PDB entry 7SL1 | electron microscopy, 3.40 A resolution | chains A and B of the 6 polymer chains in the assembly

== Chain A (and B) ==
Protein: Insulin receptor
Source organism: Mus musculus
Notes: EC 2.7.10.1; chain B of this document is another copy of the same molecule, construct and numbering; everything in this record applies to it too
Reference sequence: P15208 (INSR_MOUSE); residues -26 to 1345 here correspond to UniProt positions 1-1372 (UniProt number = residue number + 27)
Chain sequence (1372 residues; numbered -26 to 1345; the number before each row is that of its first residue; numbers below 1 keep their minus sign (Met-26 is residue -26)):
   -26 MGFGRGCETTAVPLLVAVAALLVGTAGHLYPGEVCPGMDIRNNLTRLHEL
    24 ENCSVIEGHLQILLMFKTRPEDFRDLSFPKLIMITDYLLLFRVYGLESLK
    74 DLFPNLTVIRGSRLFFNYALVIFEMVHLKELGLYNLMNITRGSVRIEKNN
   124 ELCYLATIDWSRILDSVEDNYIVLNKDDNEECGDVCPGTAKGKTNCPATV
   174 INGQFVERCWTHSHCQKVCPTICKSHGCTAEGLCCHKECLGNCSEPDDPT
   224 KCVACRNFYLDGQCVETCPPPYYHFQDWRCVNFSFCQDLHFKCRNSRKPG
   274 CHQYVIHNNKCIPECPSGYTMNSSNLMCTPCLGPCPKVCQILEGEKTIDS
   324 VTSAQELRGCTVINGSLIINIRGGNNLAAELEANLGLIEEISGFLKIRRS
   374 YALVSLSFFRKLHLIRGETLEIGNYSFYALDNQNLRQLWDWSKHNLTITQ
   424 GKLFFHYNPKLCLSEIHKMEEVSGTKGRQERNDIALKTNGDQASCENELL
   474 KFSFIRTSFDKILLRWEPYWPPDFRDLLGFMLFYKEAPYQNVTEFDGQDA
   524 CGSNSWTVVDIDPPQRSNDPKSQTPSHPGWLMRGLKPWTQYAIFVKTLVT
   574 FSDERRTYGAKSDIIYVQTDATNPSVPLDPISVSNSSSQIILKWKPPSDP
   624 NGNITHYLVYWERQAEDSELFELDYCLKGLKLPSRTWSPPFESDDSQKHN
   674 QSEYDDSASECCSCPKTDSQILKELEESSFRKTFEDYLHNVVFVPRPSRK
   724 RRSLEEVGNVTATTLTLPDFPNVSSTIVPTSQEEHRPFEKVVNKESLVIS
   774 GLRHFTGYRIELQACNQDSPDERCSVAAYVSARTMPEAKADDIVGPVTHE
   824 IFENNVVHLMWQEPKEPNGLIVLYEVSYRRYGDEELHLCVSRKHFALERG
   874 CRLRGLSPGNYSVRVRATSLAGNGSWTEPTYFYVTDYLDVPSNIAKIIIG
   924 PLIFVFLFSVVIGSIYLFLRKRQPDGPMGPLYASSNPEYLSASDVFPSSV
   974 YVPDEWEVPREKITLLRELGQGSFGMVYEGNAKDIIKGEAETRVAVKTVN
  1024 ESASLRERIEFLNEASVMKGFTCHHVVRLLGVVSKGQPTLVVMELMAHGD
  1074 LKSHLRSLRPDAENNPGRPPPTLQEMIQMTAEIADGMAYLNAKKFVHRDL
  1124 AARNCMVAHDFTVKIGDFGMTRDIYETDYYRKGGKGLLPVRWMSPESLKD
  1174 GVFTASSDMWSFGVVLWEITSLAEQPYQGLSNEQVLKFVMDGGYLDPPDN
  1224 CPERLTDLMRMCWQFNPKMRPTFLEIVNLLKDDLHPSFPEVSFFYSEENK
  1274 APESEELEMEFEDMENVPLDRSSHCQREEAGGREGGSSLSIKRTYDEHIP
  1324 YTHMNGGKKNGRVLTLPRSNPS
Not modelled in the structure: -26 to 0, 174-176, 519-527, 540-548, 660-690, 714-757, 910-1345
Cystine bridges: Cys8-Cys26, Cys126-Cys155, Cys159-Cys182, Cys169-Cys188, Cys192-Cys201, Cys196-Cys207, Cys208-Cys216, Cys212-Cys225, Cys228-Cys237, Cys241-Cys253, Cys259-Cys284, Cys266-Cys274, Cys288-Cys301, Cys304-Cys308, Cys312-Cys333, Cys435-Cys468, Cys649-Cys862, Cys788-Cys797
Curated features (UniProtKB/Swiss-Prot):
  - region: Glu708 to Phe716 (Insulin-binding), Asn959 to Tyr962 (Important for interaction with IRS1, SHC1 and STAT5B), Tyr1324 to Met1327 (PIK3R1 binding)
  - active site: Asp1122 (Proton donor/acceptor)
  - binding site (ATP): Ser996, Lys1020, Glu1067 to Asp1073, Arg1126, Asn1127, Asp1140
  - site: Phe39 (Insulin-binding)
  - modified residue: Ser373 (Phosphoserine), Tyr374 (Phosphotyrosine), Ser380 (Phosphoserine), Tyr962 (Phosphotyrosine), Cys1046 (S-nitrosocysteine), Tyr1148 (Phosphotyrosine), Tyr1152 (Phosphotyrosine), Tyr1153 (Phosphotyrosine), Tyr1318 (Phosphotyrosine), Tyr1324 (Phosphotyrosine)
  - glycosylation (N-linked (GlcNAc...) asparagine): Asn16, Asn25, Asn78, Asn111, Asn215, Asn255, Asn295, Asn337, Asn397, Asn418, Asn514, Asn608, Asn626, Asn673, Asn732, Asn745, Asn883, Asn896
  - cross-link: Lys1042 (Glycyl lysine isopeptide (Lys-Gly) (interchain with G-Cter in ubiquitin))

== How chain A and chain B interact ==
Residue-residue contacts (127):
  Arg14(A) - Tyr710(B)
  Gln34(A) - Tyr710(B)  hydrogen bond
  Leu36(A) - Tyr710(B)  hydrophobic
  Leu37(A) - Tyr710(B)
  Phe39(A) - Val799(B)  hydrophobic
  Leu62(A) - Phe707(B)  hydrophobic
  Phe64(A) - Phe707(B)  hydrophobic
  Phe64(A) - Tyr710(B)  hydrophobic
  Arg65(A) - Ala800(B)  hydrogen bond (side chain-backbone)
  Arg65(A) - Tyr802(B)
  Tyr67(A) - Tyr802(B)
  Phe88(A) - Phe703(B)  hydrophobic
  Phe88(A) - Thr706(B)
  Phe88(A) - Phe707(B)  hydrophobic
  Phe89(A) - Glu699(B)
  Phe89(A) - Ser702(B)
  Phe89(A) - Thr706(B)
  Tyr91(A) - Glu699(B)
  Tyr91(A) - Phe703(B)  hydrophobic
  Val94(A) - Phe707(B)  hydrophobic
  Phe96(A) - Phe703(B)  hydrophobic
  Val99(A) - Tyr802(B)  hydrophobic
  Arg118(A) - Phe703(B)
  Arg118(A) - Arg704(B)
  Glu120(A) - Arg704(B)  salt bridge
  Asn123(A) - Arg782(B)  hydrogen bond
  Asn123(A) - Tyr802(B)
  Glu124(A) - Gln637(B)  hydrogen bond
  Glu124(A) - Arg782(B)  salt bridge
  Tyr144(A) - Arg704(B)  hydrogen bond
  Asn152(A) - Thr659(B)
  Glu153(A) - Ser657(B)
  Glu153(A) - Arg658(B)
  Glu153(A) - Thr659(B)
  Glu154(A) - Arg658(B)  hydrogen bond (backbone-side chain)
  Glu154(A) - Thr659(B)  hydrogen bond (side chain-backbone)
  Glu154(A) - Arg806(B)  salt bridge
  Gly156(A) - Glu642(B)
  Asp157(A) - Lys654(B)  salt bridge
  Lys166(A) - Gly652(B)
  Arg371(A) - Asp533(B)  salt bridge
  Arg372(A) - Met504(B)
  Arg372(A) - Val531(B)
  Arg372(A) - Asp533(B)  salt bridge
  Tyr374(A) - Tyr374(B)  hydrogen bond
  Tyr374(A) - Asn407(B)
  Ile395(A) - Asp535(B)
  Leu403(A) - Leu571(B)  hydrophobic
  Gln406(A) - Gln406(B)  hydrogen bond
  Gln406(A) - Asn407(B)
  Gln406(A) - Lys433(B)
  Asn407(A) - Tyr374(B)
  Asn407(A) - Gln406(B)
  Phe427(A) - Leu501(B)  hydrophobic
  His429(A) - Leu501(B)
  His429(A) - Thr573(B)
  Tyr430(A) - Leu571(B)  hydrophobic
  Tyr430(A) - Val572(B)  hydrogen bond (side chain-backbone)
  Pro432(A) - Gln465(B)
  Lys433(A) - Gln406(B)
  Arg454(A) - Arg498(B)
  Asn455(A) - Arg498(B)
  Asn455(A) - Thr573(B)
  Lys460(A) - Lys460(B)
  Lys460(A) - Phe574(B)
  Thr461(A) - Gln465(B)  hydrogen bond (backbone-side chain)
  Thr461(A) - Phe574(B)
  Asp464(A) - Asp464(B)
  Asp464(A) - Gln465(B)
  Gln465(A) - Pro432(B)
  Gln465(A) - Thr461(B)  hydrogen bond (side chain-backbone)
  Gln465(A) - Asp464(B)
  Gln465(A) - Gln465(B)
  Arg498(A) - Arg454(B)
  Arg498(A) - Asn455(B)
  Leu501(A) - Phe427(B)  hydrophobic
  Leu501(A) - His429(B)
  Val531(A) - Arg372(B)
  Asp533(A) - Arg371(B)  salt bridge
  Asp533(A) - Arg372(B)  salt bridge
  Asp535(A) - Ile395(B)
  Leu571(A) - Leu403(B)  hydrophobic
  Leu571(A) - Tyr430(B)  hydrophobic
  Val572(A) - Tyr430(B)  hydrogen bond (backbone-side chain)
  Thr573(A) - His429(B)
  Thr573(A) - Asn455(B)
  Phe574(A) - Lys460(B)
  Phe574(A) - Thr461(B)
  Gln637(A) - Glu124(B)  hydrogen bond
  Glu642(A) - Gly156(B)
  Gly652(A) - Lys166(B)
  Lys654(A) - Asp157(B)  salt bridge
  Ser657(A) - Glu153(B)
  Arg658(A) - Glu153(B)
  Arg658(A) - Glu154(B)  hydrogen bond (side chain-backbone)
  Thr659(A) - Asn152(B)
  Thr659(A) - Glu153(B)
  Thr659(A) - Glu154(B)  hydrogen bond (backbone-side chain)
  Glu699(A) - Phe89(B)
  Glu699(A) - Tyr91(B)
  Ser702(A) - Phe89(B)
  Phe703(A) - Phe88(B)  hydrophobic
  Phe703(A) - Tyr91(B)  hydrophobic
  Phe703(A) - Phe96(B)  hydrophobic
  Phe703(A) - Arg118(B)
  Arg704(A) - Arg118(B)
  Arg704(A) - Glu120(B)  salt bridge
  Thr706(A) - Phe88(B)
  Thr706(A) - Phe89(B)
  Phe707(A) - Leu62(B)  hydrophobic
  Phe707(A) - Phe64(B)  hydrophobic
  Phe707(A) - Phe88(B)  hydrophobic
  Phe707(A) - Val94(B)  hydrophobic
  Phe707(A) - Phe96(B)  hydrophobic
  Tyr710(A) - Leu36(B)  hydrophobic
  Tyr710(A) - Leu37(B)
  Tyr710(A) - Phe64(B)  hydrophobic
  Tyr710(A) - Phe88(B)
  Arg782(A) - Val99(B)
  Arg782(A) - Asn123(B)  hydrogen bond
  Arg782(A) - Glu124(B)  salt bridge
  Ala800(A) - Arg65(B)  hydrogen bond (backbone-side chain)
  Tyr802(A) - Arg65(B)
  Tyr802(A) - Tyr67(B)
  Tyr802(A) - Val99(B)  hydrophobic
  Tyr802(A) - Asn123(B)
  Arg806(A) - Glu154(B)  salt bridge
Other interface residues (no listed pair), chain A (91 interface residues in all): Asp12, Cys155, Val158, Thr162, Ala163, Asp404, Asp499, Met504, Arg579, Asp640, Leu646, Leu650, Lys651, Glu700, Leu711, Asn713, Val799, Ala801, Val803, Ser804
Other interface residues (no listed pair), chain B (90 interface residues in all): Gln34, Phe39, Tyr144, Cys155, Val158, Thr162, Ala163, Asp404, Asp499, Arg579, Val599, Asp640, Leu646, Leu650, Lys651, Glu700, Leu711, Asn713, Ala801, Val803, Ser804

== Summary ==
91 residues of chain A face 90 of chain B across their interface, with 18 hydrogen bonds and 12 salt bridges.
Polar pairs include Glu120(A)-Arg704(B), Glu124(A)-Arg782(B) and Glu154(A)-Arg806(B). Curated annotation
(UniProt) lists active-site residue Asp1122(A) and 12 ATP-binding residues on chain A.
Both chains are Insulin receptor (Mus musculus). Entry 7SL1 (Full-length insulin receptor bound with site 1
binding deficient mutant insulin (A-V3E)) was determined by electron microscopy together with 7SL2, 7SL3,
7SL4, 7SL6, 7SL7, 7STH and 3 further entries from the same study.
